PDB entry 6OX1 | X-ray diffraction, 1.95 A resolution | chains Y and A

== Chain Y ==
Name: Actin, cytoplasmic 1
UniProt: P60709 (ACTB_HUMAN); residue numbers follow UniProt; this construct covers 66-80
Sequence (15 residues; numbered 66 to 80; the number before each row is that of its first residue):
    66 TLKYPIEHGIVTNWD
Modified positions: His73 (4-methyl-histidine; HIC)
Curated features (UniProtKB/Swiss-Prot):
  - modified residue: His73 (Tele-methylhistidine)
  - natural variant: Pro70 (P70A: In BRWS1)
  - mutagenesis: Tyr69 (Y69A: Decreased interaction with SETD3), Ile71 (I71A: Decreased interaction with SETD3; I71A: Impaired methylation by SETD3), His73 (H73A: Abolished methylation by SETD3; H73K: Weak methylation by a A-256 or V-256 SETD3 mutant. High methylation by a F-256 and A-274 SETD3 mutant), Gly74 (G74A: Impaired methylation by SETD3), Trp79 (W79E: Does not affect methylation by SETD3), Asp80 (D80A: Decreased interaction with SETD3)
What the authors report for this chain:
  - conformationally variable residues (side-chain flip): His73

== Chain A ==
Name: Histone-lysine N-methyltransferase setd3
From: Homo sapiens
Notes: EC 2.1.1.85
UniProt: Q86TU7 (SETD3_HUMAN); residues 0-593 here correspond to UniProt positions 1-594 (UniProt number = residue number + 1)
Sequence (599 residues; row label = number of the first residue in the row; numbers below 1 keep their minus sign (Gly-5 is residue -5)):
    -5 GPLGSMGKKSRVKTQKSGTGATATVSPKEILNLTSELLQKCSSPAPGPGK
    45 EWEEYVQIRTLVEKIRKKQKGLSVTFDGKREDYFPDLMKWASENGASVEG
    95 FEMVNFKEEGFGLRATRDIKAEELFLWVPRKLLMTVESAKNSVLGPLYSQ
   145 DRILQAMGNIALAFHLLCERASPNSFWQPYIQTLPSEYDTPLYFEEDEVR
   195 YLQSTQAIHDVFSQYKNTARQYAYFYKVIQTHPHANKLPLKDSFTYEDYR
   245 WAVSSVMTRQNQIPTEDGSRVTLALIPLWDMCNHTNGLITTGYNLEDDRC
   295 ECVALQDFRAGEQIYIFYGTRSNAEFVIHSGFFFDNNSHDRVKIKLGVSK
   345 SDRLYAMKAEVLARAGIPTSSVFALHFTEPPISAQLLAFLRVFCMTEEEL
   395 KEHLLGDSAIDRIFTLGNSEFPVSWDNEVKLWTFLEDRASLLLKTYKTTI
   445 EEDKSVLKNHDLSVRAKMAIKLRLGEKEILEKAVKSAAVNREYYRQQMEE
   495 KAPLPKYEESNLGLLESSVGDSRLPLVLRNLEEEAGVQDALNIREAISKA
   545 KATENGLVNGENSIPNGTRSENESLNQESKRAVEDAKGSSSDSTAGVKE
Disordered / not traced: -5 to 18, 502-593
Construct notes: expression tag (-5 to -1)
Small-molecule neighbours: S-adenosylhomocysteine (SAH): Arg74, Glu102, Glu103, Gly104, Phe105, Pro179, Thr252, Arg253, Asp274, Met275, Cys276, Asn277, His278, Tyr312, Ser324, Gly325, Phe326, Phe328
Curated features (UniProtKB/Swiss-Prot):
  - binding site (S-adenosyl-L-methionine): Arg74, Glu103 to Phe105, Arg253, Asp274 to His278, Ser324 to Phe326
  - modified residue: Ser512 (Phosphoserine)
What the authors report for this chain:
  - catalytic residues: Asn255, Tyr312 (proposed by the authors, not directly observed)
  - specificity-determining residues: Asn255
  - mutagenesis - N255A (4.4 h-1), N255V (1.3 h-1): decreased catalytic activity with Actin, cytoplasmic 1 (chain Y)
  - mutagenesis - N255A, N255V: increased catalytic activity

== How chain Y and chain A interact ==
Residue-residue contacts - 51 pairs, chain Y then chain A:
  Leu67(Y) - Ile283(A)
  Leu67(Y) - Thr285(A)
  Tyr69(Y) - Pro258(A)  hydrophobic
  Tyr69(Y) - Gly262(A)
  Tyr69(Y) - Gly286(A)
  Tyr69(Y) - Tyr287(A)  hydrogen bond (backbone-backbone)
  Tyr69(Y) - Leu289(A)  hydrophobic
  Pro70(Y) - Ile283(A)  hydrophobic
  Pro70(Y) - Thr285(A)
  Ile71(Y) - Asn255(A)
  Ile71(Y) - Trp273(A)  hydrophobic
  Ile71(Y) - Ile283(A)
  Ile71(Y) - Thr285(A)  hydrogen bond (backbone-backbone)
  Ile71(Y) - Gly286(A)
  Ile71(Y) - Tyr287(A)
  Ile71(Y) - Cys294(A)  hydrophobic
  Glu72(Y) - Gln254(A)
  Glu72(Y) - Asn255(A)
  Glu72(Y) - Tyr312(A)
  Glu72(Y) - Arg315(A)  salt bridge
  His73(Y) - Thr252(A)
  His73(Y) - Arg253(A)
  His73(Y) - Asn255(A)
  His73(Y) - Trp273(A)
  His73(Y) - Asp274(A)
  His73(Y) - Ile310(A)
  His73(Y) - Tyr312(A)  hydrogen bond (backbone-backbone)
  His73(Y) - Arg315(A)  hydrogen bond (backbone-side chain)
  Gly74(Y) - Gln254(A)  hydrogen bond (backbone-backbone)
  Gly74(Y) - Asn255(A)
  Gly74(Y) - Arg315(A)  hydrogen bond (backbone-side chain)
  Ile75(Y) - Gln254(A)  hydrogen bond (backbone-backbone)
  Ile75(Y) - Gln256(A)
  Ile75(Y) - Arg315(A)
  Val76(Y) - Arg315(A)
  Val76(Y) - His323(A)
  Thr77(Y) - Asn153(A)  hydrogen bond
  Thr77(Y) - Gln254(A)  hydrogen bond
  Asn78(Y) - Met151(A)
  Asn78(Y) - Asn153(A)  hydrogen bond (backbone-side chain)
  Trp79(Y) - Met151(A)
  Trp79(Y) - Asn153(A)
  Trp79(Y) - Ile154(A)  hydrophobic
  Trp79(Y) - Asn211(A)
  Trp79(Y) - Gln215(A)  hydrogen bond (backbone-side chain)
  Trp79(Y) - Val247(A)  hydrophobic
  Trp79(Y) - Val250(A)  hydrophobic
  Trp79(Y) - Met251(A)  hydrophobic
  Trp79(Y) - Gln254(A)
  Asp80(Y) - Met151(A)
  Asp80(Y) - Asn211(A)  hydrogen bond
Interface residues without a listed pair, chain A (36 interface residues in all): Arg214, Ile257, Leu267, Ile270, Cys276, Thr284, Gly313, Glu319, Ser324

== Summary ==
The interface between chain Y and chain A involves 13 residues on one side and 36 on the other; the contacts
include 12 hydrogen bonds and 1 salt bridge. Polar pairs include Glu72(Y)-Arg315(A), His73(Y)-Arg315(A) and
Gly74(Y)-Arg315(A). The paper reports catalytic residues Asn255(A) and Tyr312(A); N255A and N255V of chain A
reduce catalytic activity with Actin, cytoplasmic 1 (chain Y).
Here chain Y is Actin, cytoplasmic 1 and chain A is Histone-lysine N-methyltransferase setd3 (Homo sapiens).
Entry 6OX1 (SETD3 in Complex with an Actin Peptide with Target Histidine Partially Methylated) was determined
by X-ray diffraction, deposited together with 6OX0, 6OX2, 6OX3, 6OX4 and 6OX5.
